PDB entry 6JDV | X-ray diffraction, 3.10 A resolution | chains A and B of the 4 polymer chains in the assembly

Chain A:
Name: CRISPR-associated endonuclease Cas9
From: Neisseria meningitidis serogroup C (strain 8013)
Notes: EC 3.1.-.-
UniProtKB: C9X1G5 (CAS9_NEIM8); residue numbers follow UniProt; this construct covers 1-1082
Sequence (1083 residues; each row starts with the number of its first residue; numbering starts at 0):
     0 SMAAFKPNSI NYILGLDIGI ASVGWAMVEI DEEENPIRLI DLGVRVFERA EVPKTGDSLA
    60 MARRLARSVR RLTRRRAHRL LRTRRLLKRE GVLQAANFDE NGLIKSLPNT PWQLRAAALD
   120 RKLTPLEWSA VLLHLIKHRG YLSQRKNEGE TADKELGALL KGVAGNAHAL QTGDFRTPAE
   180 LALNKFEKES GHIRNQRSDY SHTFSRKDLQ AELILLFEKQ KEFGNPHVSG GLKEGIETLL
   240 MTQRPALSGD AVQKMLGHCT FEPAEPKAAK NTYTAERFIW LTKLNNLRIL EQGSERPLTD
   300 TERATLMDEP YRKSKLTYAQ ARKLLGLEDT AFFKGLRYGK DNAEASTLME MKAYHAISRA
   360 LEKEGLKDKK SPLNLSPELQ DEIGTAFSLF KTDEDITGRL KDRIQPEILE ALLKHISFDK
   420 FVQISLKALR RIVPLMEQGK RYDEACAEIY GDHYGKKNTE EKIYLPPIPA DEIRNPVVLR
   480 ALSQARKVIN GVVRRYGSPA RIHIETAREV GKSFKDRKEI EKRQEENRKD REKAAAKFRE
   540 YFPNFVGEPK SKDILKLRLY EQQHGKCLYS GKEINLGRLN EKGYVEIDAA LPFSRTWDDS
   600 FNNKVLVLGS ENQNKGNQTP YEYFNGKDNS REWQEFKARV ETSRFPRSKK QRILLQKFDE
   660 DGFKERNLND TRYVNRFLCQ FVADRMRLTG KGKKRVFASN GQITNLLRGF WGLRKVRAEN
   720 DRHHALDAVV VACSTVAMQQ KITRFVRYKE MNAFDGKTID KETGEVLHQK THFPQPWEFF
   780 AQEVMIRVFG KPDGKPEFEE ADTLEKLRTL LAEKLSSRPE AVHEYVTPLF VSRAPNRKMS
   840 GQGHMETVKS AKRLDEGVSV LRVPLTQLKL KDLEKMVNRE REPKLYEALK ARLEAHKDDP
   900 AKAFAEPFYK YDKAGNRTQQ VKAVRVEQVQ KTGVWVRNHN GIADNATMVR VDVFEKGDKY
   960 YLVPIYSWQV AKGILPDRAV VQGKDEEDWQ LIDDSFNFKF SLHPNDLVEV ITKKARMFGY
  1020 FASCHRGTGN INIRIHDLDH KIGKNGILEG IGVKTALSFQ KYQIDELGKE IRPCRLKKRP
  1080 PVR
Unresolved in the structure: 0-7, 51-55, 147-172, 659-664, 760-761
Sequence notes: expression tag (0); engineered mutation Ala588 (His in C9X1G5)
UniProt features mapped onto this chain:
  - active site: Asp16 (For RuvC-like nuclease domain)
  - binding site (Mg(2+)): Asp16, Glu504, Glu508, His723
  - mutagenesis: Asp16 (D16A: Does not restore CRISPR interference during plasmid transformation to deletion mutant)
Bound ions: Mg2+: Asp587, Asn611 (shared with 2 residues of chain C)
Reported in the primary citation:
  - binding site for non-target DNA strand: His1024, Thr1027
  - binding site for target DNA strand: Arg516, Lys517, Gln523, Lys549, Lys555, Lys581, Ile586, Asp587, Ser593, Asn611, Gln612, Gln981, Asn1029
  - specificity-determining residues: Gln981, His1024, Thr1027, Asn1029
  - mutagenesis - K909A, H1024A: abolished catalytic activity
  - mutagenesis - R880A, Q981A, T1027A, N1029A: decreased catalytic activity
  - binding site for sgRNA (chain B): Asn526, Arg530, Arg557
  - catalytic residues: Asp587, Asn611
  - Mg2+ coordination: Asp587, Asn611
  - mutagenesis - H588A: abolished catalytic activity with target DNA strand
  - mutagenesis - H588A: unchanged catalytic activity
  - mutagenesis - S593Q/W596R, S593Q/W596K: increased catalytic activity
  - mutagenesis - K909A: decreased expression

Chain B:
Molecule: sgRNA
Sequence (147 nucleotides; each row starts with the number of its first residue):
     1 GGUCACUCUG CUAUUUAACU UUACGUUGUA GCUCCCUUUC UCAUUUCGGA AACGAAAUGA
    61 GAACCGUUGC UACAAUAAGG CCGUCUGAAA AGAUGUGCCG CAACGCUCUG CCCCUUAAAG
   121 CUCCUGCUUU AAGGGGCAUC GUUUAUC
Unresolved in the structure: 123-125, 147
Reported in the primary citation:
  - mutagenesis - U139DEL: decreased catalytic activity
  - mutagenesis - U139A, U139C, U139G: unchanged catalytic activity

Interface between chain A and chain B:
Pairs across the interface - 252 pairs, chain A then chain B:
  Arg48(A) - A103(B)  salt bridge to the phosphate
  Ser57(A) - A17(B)  hydrogen bond to the phosphate
  Leu58(A) - A102(B)  sugar contact
  Ala59(A) - A17(B)  phosphate contact
  Met60(A) - A17(B)  phosphate contact
  Arg62(A) - A18(B)  salt bridge to the phosphate
  Arg62(A) - G100(B)  salt bridge to the phosphate
  Arg62(A) - C101(B)  salt bridge to the phosphate
  Arg62(A) - A102(B)  hydrogen bond to the base
  Arg62(A) - U144(B)  hydrogen bond to the base
  Arg63(A) - A17(B)  salt bridge to the phosphate
  Arg63(A) - A18(B)  salt bridge to the phosphate
  Arg63(A) - C19(B)  phosphate contact
  Ala65(A) - C101(B)  base contact
  Arg66(A) - A18(B)  salt bridge to the phosphate
  Arg66(A) - C19(B)  salt bridge to the phosphate
  Arg66(A) - G100(B)  phosphate contact
  Val68(A) - A77(B)  phosphate contact
  Arg69(A) - A77(B)  hydrogen bond to the phosphate
  Arg69(A) - G100(B)  salt bridge to the phosphate
  Arg69(A) - C101(B)  salt bridge to the phosphate
  Arg70(A) - C19(B)  salt bridge to the phosphate
  Arg70(A) - U20(B)  salt bridge to the phosphate
  Arg70(A) - C99(B)  salt bridge to the phosphate
  Leu71(A) - U21(B)  base contact
  Leu71(A) - U22(B)  phosphate contact
  Thr72(A) - U76(B)  phosphate contact
  Arg73(A) - C98(B)  salt bridge to the phosphate
  Arg73(A) - C99(B)  salt bridge to the phosphate
  Arg74(A) - U20(B)  salt bridge to the phosphate
  Arg74(A) - U21(B)  salt bridge to the phosphate
  Arg74(A) - G97(B)  salt bridge to the phosphate
  Arg74(A) - C98(B)  salt bridge to the phosphate
  Arg75(A) - U22(B)  salt bridge to the phosphate
  Arg75(A) - A23(B)  salt bridge to the phosphate
  His77(A) - G95(B)  hydrogen bond to the sugar
  His77(A) - G97(B)  base contact
  Arg78(A) - U22(B)  salt bridge to the phosphate
  Leu79(A) - A74(B)  phosphate contact
  Arg81(A) - G95(B)  salt bridge to the phosphate
  Arg81(A) - U96(B)  sugar contact
  Arg84(A) - U94(B)  salt bridge to the phosphate
  Arg84(A) - G95(B)  salt bridge to the phosphate
  Arg88(A) - U94(B)  salt bridge to the phosphate
  Arg88(A) - G95(B)  salt bridge to the phosphate
  Leu102(A) - A74(B)  sugar contact
  Asn108(A) - A30(B)  base contact
  Asn108(A) - G31(B)  hydrogen bond to the base
  Asn108(A) - U71(B)  hydrogen bond to the sugar
  Asn108(A) - A72(B)  sugar contact
  Pro110(A) - U71(B)  sugar contact
  Pro110(A) - A72(B)  sugar contact
  Trp111(A) - U71(B)  phosphate contact
  Trp111(A) - A72(B)  hydrogen bond to the phosphate
  His133(A) - A72(B)  salt bridge to the phosphate
  His133(A) - C73(B)  phosphate contact
  Lys136(A) - C73(B)  salt bridge to the phosphate
  Lys136(A) - A74(B)  salt bridge to the phosphate
  His137(A) - A23(B)  phosphate contact
  His137(A) - C73(B)  salt bridge to the phosphate
  Arg138(A) - U21(B)  hydrogen bond to the phosphate
  Arg138(A) - U22(B)  salt bridge to the phosphate
  Arg138(A) - A23(B)  hydrogen bond to the phosphate
  Gly139(A) - U22(B)  sugar contact
  Gly139(A) - A23(B)  hydrogen bond to the phosphate
  Tyr140(A) - U21(B)  base contact
  Tyr140(A) - U22(B)  sugar contact
  Gln143(A) - U20(B)  base contact
  Gln143(A) - U21(B)  sugar contact
  Glu186(A) - C70(B)  sugar contact
  Gly190(A) - C70(B)  sugar contact
  His191(A) - C70(B)  phosphate contact
  His191(A) - U71(B)  phosphate contact
  Ile192(A) - C70(B)  phosphate contact
  Ile192(A) - U71(B)  hydrogen bond to the phosphate
  Arg193(A) - C24(B)  salt bridge to the phosphate
  Arg193(A) - U71(B)  hydrogen bond to the phosphate
  Arg193(A) - A72(B)  salt bridge to the phosphate
  Asn194(A) - A23(B)  hydrogen bond to the phosphate
  Asn194(A) - C24(B)  hydrogen bond to the phosphate
  Gln195(A) - C24(B)  phosphate contact
  Gln195(A) - G25(B)  phosphate contact
  Gln195(A) - C70(B)  hydrogen bond to the phosphate
  Arg196(A) - G25(B)  phosphate contact
  His201(A) - C24(B)  phosphate contact
  Arg205(A) - U21(B)  hydrogen bond to the sugar
  Arg205(A) - U22(B)  sugar contact
  Thr241(A) - U96(B)  base contact
  Gln242(A) - U20(B)  sugar contact
  Gln242(A) - U21(B)  hydrogen bond to the sugar
  Gln242(A) - U96(B)  base contact
  Arg243(A) - U20(B)  hydrogen bond to the sugar
  Arg243(A) - U21(B)  hydrogen bond to the phosphate
  Arg243(A) - U96(B)  base contact
  Arg243(A) - G97(B)  salt bridge to the phosphate
  Arg243(A) - C98(B)  salt bridge to the phosphate
  Pro244(A) - C19(B)  sugar contact
  Pro244(A) - U20(B)  sugar contact
  Pro244(A) - U96(B)  base contact
  Ala245(A) - C19(B)  hydrogen bond to the sugar
  Ala245(A) - U20(B)  sugar contact
  Lys253(A) - U144(B)  salt bridge to the phosphate
  Thr259(A) - U7(B)  phosphate contact
  Thr259(A) - C8(B)  hydrogen bond to the phosphate
  Lys269(A) - G10(B)  salt bridge to the phosphate
  Phe277(A) - C8(B)  sugar contact
  Phe277(A) - U9(B)  sugar contact
  Ile278(A) - U9(B)  phosphate contact
  Ile278(A) - G10(B)  phosphate contact
  Thr281(A) - U9(B)  sugar contact
  Lys282(A) - G10(B)  sugar contact
  Val421(A) - U9(B)  phosphate contact
  Gln422(A) - C8(B)  phosphate contact
  Gln422(A) - U9(B)  hydrogen bond to the phosphate
  Ile423(A) - C8(B)  sugar contact
  Tyr441(A) - U7(B)  hydrogen bond to the sugar
  Tyr441(A) - C8(B)  hydrogen bond to the sugar
  His452(A) - U7(B)  hydrogen bond to the sugar
  Tyr453(A) - C6(B)  base contact
  Tyr453(A) - U7(B)  sugar contact
  Lys456(A) - C6(B)  hydrogen bond to the sugar
  Arg473(A) - U16(B)  hydrogen bond to the sugar
  Arg473(A) - A17(B)  sugar contact
  Asn474(A) - U16(B)  sugar contact
  Pro475(A) - A17(B)  sugar contact
  Pro475(A) - A102(B)  sugar contact
  Pro475(A) - A103(B)  sugar contact
  Leu478(A) - A103(B)  sugar contact
  Leu478(A) - C104(B)  sugar contact
  Arg479(A) - A103(B)  phosphate contact
  Arg479(A) - C104(B)  salt bridge to the phosphate
  Ser482(A) - C104(B)  hydrogen bond to the phosphate
  Ser482(A) - G105(B)  hydrogen bond to the phosphate
  Arg485(A) - G105(B)  salt bridge to the phosphate
  Lys486(A) - G136(B)  salt bridge to the phosphate
  Arg493(A) - G135(B)  hydrogen bond to the sugar
  Arg507(A) - A5(B)  salt bridge to the phosphate
  Arg507(A) - C6(B)  salt bridge to the phosphate
  Gly510(A) - C4(B)  phosphate contact
  Gln523(A) - U12(B)  sugar contact
  Asn526(A) - U12(B)  hydrogen bond to the sugar
  Asn526(A) - A13(B)  sugar contact
  Arg527(A) - C11(B)  phosphate contact
  Arg527(A) - U12(B)  sugar contact
  Arg530(A) - U12(B)  salt bridge to the phosphate
  Arg530(A) - A13(B)  phosphate contact
  Arg557(A) - A13(B)  salt bridge to the phosphate
  Lys581(A) - U22(B)  base contact
  Asp598(A) - U15(B)  hydrogen bond to the phosphate
  Ser599(A) - U14(B)  phosphate contact
  Ser599(A) - U15(B)  phosphate contact
  Phe600(A) - U14(B)  hydrogen bond to the phosphate
  Asn666(A) - U15(B)  phosphate contact
  Asn668(A) - U14(B)  hydrogen bond to the sugar
  Asn668(A) - U15(B)  hydrogen bond to the sugar
  Asp669(A) - U15(B)  sugar contact
  Arg675(A) - A5(B)  sugar contact
  Arg675(A) - C6(B)  salt bridge to the phosphate
  Gln679(A) - C6(B)  hydrogen bond to the phosphate
  Gln738(A) - C4(B)  sugar contact
  Gln739(A) - G2(B)  hydrogen bond to the base
  Gln739(A) - U3(B)  sugar contact
  Thr742(A) - U3(B)  phosphate contact
  Arg746(A) - U3(B)  salt bridge to the phosphate
  Tyr747(A) - G2(B)  hydrogen bond to the phosphate
  Tyr747(A) - U3(B)  hydrogen bond to the phosphate
  Pro834(A) - A138(B)  phosphate contact
  Arg836(A) - C137(B)  hydrogen bond to the sugar
  Arg836(A) - A138(B)  hydrogen bond to the phosphate
  Lys837(A) - A102(B)  phosphate contact
  Lys837(A) - A103(B)  base contact
  Met838(A) - U139(B)  hydrogen bond to the phosphate
  Ser839(A) - A102(B)  hydrogen bond to the phosphate
  Gly840(A) - A77(B)  hydrogen bond to the base
  Gly840(A) - C101(B)  sugar contact
  Gln841(A) - A77(B)  base contact
  Gln841(A) - C101(B)  base contact
  Gly842(A) - A77(B)  hydrogen bond to the base
  Gly842(A) - A78(B)  base contact
  His843(A) - A77(B)  hydrogen bond to the sugar
  His843(A) - A78(B)  sugar contact
  Val847(A) - U26(B)  hydrogen bond to the sugar
  Val847(A) - U27(B)  sugar contact
  Ser849(A) - U27(B)  phosphate contact
  Ser849(A) - G28(B)  hydrogen bond to the phosphate
  Lys851(A) - G28(B)  salt bridge to the phosphate
  Lys851(A) - U29(B)  salt bridge to the phosphate
  Leu860(A) - U27(B)  phosphate contact
  Arg861(A) - U26(B)  salt bridge to the phosphate
  Arg861(A) - U27(B)  hydrogen bond to the phosphate
  Arg861(A) - G69(B)  salt bridge to the phosphate
  Val876(A) - U67(B)  sugar contact
  Asn877(A) - G66(B)  hydrogen bond to the sugar
  Asn877(A) - U67(B)  hydrogen bond to the sugar
  Arg880(A) - C36(B)  hydrogen bond to the sugar
  Arg880(A) - U37(B)  base contact
  Arg880(A) - C65(B)  hydrogen bond to the base
  Arg880(A) - G66(B)  hydrogen bond to the base
  Glu881(A) - C35(B)  hydrogen bond to the sugar
  Glu881(A) - C36(B)  sugar contact
  Lys909(A) - C34(B)  hydrogen bond to the base
  Lys909(A) - U67(B)  sugar contact
  Lys909(A) - U68(B)  hydrogen bond to the sugar
  Asp911(A) - C35(B)  phosphate contact
  Lys912(A) - C36(B)  phosphate contact
  Thr917(A) - C34(B)  hydrogen bond to the sugar
  Thr917(A) - C35(B)  phosphate contact
  Gln918(A) - U33(B)  sugar contact
  Gln918(A) - C34(B)  hydrogen bond to the sugar
  Gln918(A) - U68(B)  hydrogen bond to the base
  Gln918(A) - G69(B)  sugar contact
  Gln919(A) - U68(B)  hydrogen bond to the sugar
  Gln919(A) - G69(B)  sugar contact
  Val920(A) - U68(B)  sugar contact
  Lys921(A) - U68(B)  phosphate contact
  Lys921(A) - G69(B)  hydrogen bond to the phosphate
  Lys921(A) - C70(B)  salt bridge to the phosphate
  Ala922(A) - U68(B)  phosphate contact
  Ala922(A) - G69(B)  hydrogen bond to the phosphate
  Val923(A) - U68(B)  phosphate contact
  Arg924(A) - G28(B)  salt bridge to the phosphate
  Arg924(A) - U67(B)  sugar contact
  Arg924(A) - U68(B)  salt bridge to the phosphate
  Val933(A) - A78(B)  sugar contact
  Trp934(A) - A78(B)  phosphate contact
  Arg936(A) - A75(B)  sugar contact
  Arg936(A) - U76(B)  hydrogen bond to the sugar
  Arg936(A) - A77(B)  hydrogen bond to the sugar
  Asn937(A) - A74(B)  sugar contact
  Asn937(A) - A75(B)  hydrogen bond to the sugar
  Asn939(A) - U27(B)  hydrogen bond to the sugar
  Asn939(A) - G28(B)  sugar contact
  Gly940(A) - U27(B)  sugar contact
  Arg949(A) - U139(B)  hydrogen bond to the base
  Ser966(A) - A78(B)  base contact
  Trp967(A) - A78(B)  base contact
  Ala970(A) - A78(B)  base contact
  Ala970(A) - G79(B)  hydrogen bond to the sugar
  Lys971(A) - G79(B)  salt bridge to the phosphate
  Gln1062(A) - C112(B)  hydrogen bond to the sugar
  Gln1062(A) - C113(B)  sugar contact
  Glu1065(A) - G136(B)  sugar contact
  Cys1073(A) - C112(B)  hydrogen bond to the sugar
  Cys1073(A) - C113(B)  phosphate contact
  Arg1074(A) - C113(B)  phosphate contact
  Lys1076(A) - C112(B)  hydrogen bond to the phosphate
  Lys1077(A) - C111(B)  salt bridge to the phosphate
  Pro1079(A) - U139(B)  base contact
  Pro1080(A) - U139(B)  hydrogen bond to the base
  Val1081(A) - U139(B)  base contact
  Arg1082(A) - G80(B)  phosphate contact
  Arg1082(A) - U139(B)  hydrogen bond to the base
Interface residues without a listed pair, chain A (167 interface residues in all): Ala76, Arg83, Leu106, Pro107, Thr109, Leu132, Leu141, Tyr199, Met254, Phe260, Pro466, Ala469, Asp597, Ala697, Arg743, Asn835, Thr846, Lys848, Val859, Lys883, Tyr910, Val935, Pro1072, Leu1075
Interface residues without a listed pair, chain B (74 interface residues in all): A93, C106

Overview:
167 residues of chain A face 74 of chain B across their interface, with 75 hydrogen bonds and 56 salt bridges.
Among the polar pairs are Arg62(A)-A102(B), Arg62(A)-U144(B) and Asn108(A)-G31(B). From the paper: catalytic
residues Asp587(A) and Asn611(A); R880A, Q981A and T1027A of chain A, among others, reduce catalytic activity;
13 substitutions were tested in all.
Here chain A is CRISPR-associated endonuclease Cas9 (Neisseria meningitidis serogroup C (strain 8013)) and
chain B is sgRNA. Entry 6JDV (Crystal structure of Nme1Cas9 in complex with sgRNA and target DNA (ATATGATT
PAM) in catalytic state) was determined by X-ray diffraction (same publication as 6JDQ, 6JE3, 6JE4, 6JE9,
6JFU, 6KC7 and 6KC8).
